Entry 2FES (X-ray diffraction, 2.42 A resolution); this record covers chains H and D of the 3 polymer chains in the assembly.

== Chain H ==
Molecule: Thrombin heavy chain
Organism: Homo sapiens
Notes: EC 3.4.21.5
Reference sequence: P00734 (THRB_HUMAN); the construct lacks a stretch of the UniProt sequence and is renumbered around it, so the offset changes along the chain: 16-36 = UniProt 364-384; 37-60 = UniProt 386-409; 61-77 = UniProt 419-435; 78-97 = UniProt 437-456; 7 more segments
Amino-acid sequence (259 residues; each row starts with the number of its first residue; note: 3 numbers in that range are skipped by the numbering (no residue carries them; nothing is unmodelled there); a row labelled like 60A-60I holds insertion residues (60A, then the next letters in order)):
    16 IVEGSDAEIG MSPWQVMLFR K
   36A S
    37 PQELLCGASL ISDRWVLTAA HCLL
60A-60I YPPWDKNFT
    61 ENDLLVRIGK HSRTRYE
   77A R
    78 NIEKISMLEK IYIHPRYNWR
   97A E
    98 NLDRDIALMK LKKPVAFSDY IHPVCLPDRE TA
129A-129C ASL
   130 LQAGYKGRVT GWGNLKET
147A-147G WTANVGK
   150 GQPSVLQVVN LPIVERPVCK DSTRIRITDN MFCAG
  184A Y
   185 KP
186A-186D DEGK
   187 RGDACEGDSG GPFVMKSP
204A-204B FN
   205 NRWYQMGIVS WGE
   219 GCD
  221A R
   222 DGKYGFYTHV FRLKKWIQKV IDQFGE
Unresolved in the structure: 147A-147G, 246-247
Cystine bridges: Cys-42/Cys-58, Cys-168/Cys-182, Cys-191/Cys-220
Ligand contacts: 3SP (N-(carboxymethyl)-3-cyclohexyl-D-alanyl-N-({5-[(E)-amino(imino)methyl]thien-2-yl}methyl)-L-prolinamide): His-57, Tyr-60A, Trp-60D, Glu-97A, Asn-98, Leu-99, Ile-174, Asp-189, Ala-190, Cys-191, Glu-192, Ser-195, Val-213, Ser-214, Trp-215, Gly-216, Glu-217, Gly-219, Cys-220, Gly-226
UniProt features mapped onto this chain:
  - region: Ala-183 to Val-200 (High affinity receptor-binding region which is also known as the TP508 peptide)
  - active site (Charge relay system): His-57, Asp-102, Ser-195
  - glycosylation: Asn-60G (N-linked (GlcNAc...) (complex) asparagine)

== Chain D ==
Molecule: Decapeptide Hirudin Analogue
Organism: Hirudo medicinalis
Amino-acid sequence (11 residues; numbered 55 to 65; the number before each row is that of its first residue):
    55 XYEPIPEEFA Q
Modified / non-standard residues: SIN (succinic acid) at position 55; Pro-60 (4-hydroxyproline; HYP); Phe-63 (4-sulfomethyl-l-phenylalanine; SMF); Ala-64 (2-amino-3-cyclohexyl-propionic acid; ALC)

== Interface between chain H and chain D ==
Contacting residue pairs (26):
  Phe-34(H) / Tyr-56(D)  hydrophobic
  Phe-34(H) / Ile-59(D)  hydrophobic
  Lys-36(H) / Ala-64(D)  hydrogen bond (side chain-backbone)
  Lys-36(H) / Gln-65(D)
  Gln-38(H) / Pro-58(D)
  Gln-38(H) / Ile-59(D)  hydrogen bond (side chain-backbone)
  Gln-38(H) / Ala-64(D)
  Leu-40(H) / Tyr-56(D)
  Leu-65(H) / Phe-63(D)
  Arg-67(H) / Ile-59(D)
  Arg-73(H) / SIN_55(D)
  Arg-73(H) / Tyr-56(D)  hydrogen bond
  Thr-74(H) / SIN_55(D)
  Thr-74(H) / Tyr-56(D)
  Thr-74(H) / Glu-57(D)  hydrogen bond (backbone-backbone)
  Arg-75(H) / SIN_55(D)
  Arg-75(H) / Glu-57(D)  salt bridge
  Tyr-76(H) / Glu-57(D)
  Tyr-76(H) / Pro-60(D)
  Tyr-76(H) / Phe-63(D)
  Glu-80(H) / Phe-63(D)
  Lys-81(H) / Phe-63(D)
  Ile-82(H) / Ile-59(D)  hydrophobic
  Ile-82(H) / Phe-63(D)
  Met-84(H) / Phe-63(D)
  Met-84(H) / Gln-65(D)
Interface residues without a listed pair, chain H (15 interface residues in all): Glu-39

== Overview ==
The interface between chain H and chain D involves 15 residues on one side and 9 on the other, with 4 hydrogen
bonds and 1 salt bridge. Polar pairs include Arg-75(H)/Glu-57(D), Lys-36(H)/Ala-64(D) and Gln-38(H)/Ile-59(D).
Chain H binds compound 3SP.
Here chain H is Thrombin heavy chain (Homo sapiens) and chain D is Decapeptide Hirudin Analogue (Hirudo
medicinalis). Entry 2FES (Orally active thrombin inhibitors) was determined by X-ray diffraction (same
publication as 2FEQ).
